Entry 5UJJ (X-ray diffraction, 2.10 A resolution); this record covers chains A and B.

== Chain A (and B) ==
Protein: Tryptophan--tRNA ligase, cytoplasmic
Source organism: Homo sapiens
Notes: EC 6.1.1.2; chain B of this document is another copy of the same molecule, construct and numbering; everything in this record applies to it too
UniProt: P23381 (SYWC_HUMAN); residues 1-471 here = UniProt positions 1-471
Sequence (484 residues; row label = number of the first residue in the row):
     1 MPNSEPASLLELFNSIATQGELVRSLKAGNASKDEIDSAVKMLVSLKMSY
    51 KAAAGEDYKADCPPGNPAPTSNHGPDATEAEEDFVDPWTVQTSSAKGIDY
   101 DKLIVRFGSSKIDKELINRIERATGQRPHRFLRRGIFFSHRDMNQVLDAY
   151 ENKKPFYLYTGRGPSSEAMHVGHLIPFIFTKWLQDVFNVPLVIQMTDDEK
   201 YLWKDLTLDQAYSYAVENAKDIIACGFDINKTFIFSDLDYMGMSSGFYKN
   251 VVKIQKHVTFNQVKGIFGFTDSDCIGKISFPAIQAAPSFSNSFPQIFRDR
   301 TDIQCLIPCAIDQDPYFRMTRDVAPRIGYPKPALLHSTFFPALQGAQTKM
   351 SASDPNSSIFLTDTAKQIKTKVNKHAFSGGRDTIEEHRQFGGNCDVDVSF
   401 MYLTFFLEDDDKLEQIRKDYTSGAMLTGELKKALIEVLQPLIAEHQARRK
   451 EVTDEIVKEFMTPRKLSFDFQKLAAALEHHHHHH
Not modelled in the structure: 1-7, 65-81, 471-484 (chain B: 1-82, 471-484)
Sequence notes: engineered mutation R130 (His in P23381); expression tag (472-484)
Swiss-Prot annotation at these positions:
  - motif: P164 to H173 ('HIGH' region), K349 to S353 ('KMSKS' region)
  - modified residue: K154 (N6-succinyllysine), S351 (Phosphoserine)
  - natural variant: R133 (R133C: In NEDMSBA; uncertain significance), F138 (F138Y: In HMND9; uncertain significance), H257 (H257R: In HMND9; uncertain significance), D314 (D314G: In HMND9; uncertain significance), A333 (A333T: In NEDMSBA; uncertain significance), D419 (D419N: In NEDMSBA; uncertain significance), R448 (R448W: In NEDMSBA; uncertain significance), E455 (E455D: In a breast cancer sample)
Bound ions: Mg2+: G163, S165
Residues lining bound ligands: tryptophanyl-5'amp (TYM): Y159, T160, G161, R162, G163, H170, G172, H173, I175, P176, Q194, T196, E199, K200, Q284, I307, P308, C309, A310, D312, Q313, F317, S337, T338, F339, F340, K349, M350
Reported in the primary citation:
  - mutagenesis - H130R: increased catalytic activity (citing earlier work)
  - mutagenesis - H130R (50-fold): increased binding to EC1-2
  - mutagenesis - H130R: increased binding to VE-cadherin

== How chain A and chain B interact ==
Contacting residue pairs (73):
  D198(A) with Y248(B), hydrogen bond
  Y201(A) with V252(B), hydrophobic; K253(B); K256(B), hydrogen bond (backbone-side chain); H257(B)
  L202(A) with K256(B)
  K204(A) with K256(B), hydrogen bond (backbone-side chain)
  L206(A) with K256(B)
  L208(A) with K249(B); K253(B)
  M241(A) with M241(B); G242(B); Y248(B), hydrophobic
  G242(A) with M241(B); G242(B); M243(B), hydrogen bond (backbone-backbone); S244(B), hydrogen bond (backbone-backbone)
  M243(A) with G242(B), hydrogen bond (backbone-backbone)
  S244(A) with G242(B), hydrogen bond (backbone-backbone)
  Y248(A) with D198(B), hydrogen bond; D237(B); M241(B), hydrophobic; I283(B)
  K249(A) with L208(B); L238(B)
  V252(A) with Y201(B), hydrophobic; L202(B)
  K253(A) with Y201(B); L208(B)
  Q255(A) with C274(B); I275(B); G276(B), hydrogen bond (backbone-backbone)
  K256(A) with Y201(B), hydrogen bond (side chain-backbone); L202(B); K204(B), hydrogen bond (side chain-backbone); C274(B)
  V258(A) with C274(B); I275(B), hydrogen bond (backbone-backbone)
  T259(A) with S272(B); D273(B); C274(B); I275(B)
  F260(A) with F260(B), hydrophobic; D271(B); D273(B), hydrogen bond (backbone-backbone); I275(B); I278(B), hydrophobic
  N261(A) with D271(B), hydrogen bond (backbone-backbone); S272(B)
  K264(A) with D271(B)
  D271(A) with F260(B); N261(B), hydrogen bond (backbone-backbone); K264(B), salt bridge
  S272(A) with T259(B); N261(B)
  D273(A) with T259(B); F260(B), hydrogen bond (backbone-backbone)
  C274(A) with Q255(B); K256(B); V258(B); T259(B)
  I275(A) with Q255(B), hydrogen bond (backbone-backbone); V258(B), hydrogen bond (backbone-backbone); T259(B); F260(B); I278(B), hydrophobic; S279(B), hydrogen bond (backbone-side chain)
  G276(A) with Q255(B), hydrogen bond (backbone-backbone)
  I278(A) with F260(B), hydrophobic; I275(B)
  S279(A) with I275(B), hydrogen bond (side chain-backbone); S279(B), hydrogen bond
  I283(A) with Y248(B)
Other interface residues (no listed pair), chain A (36 interface residues in all): D205, D237, L238, H257, V263, A282
Other interface residues (no listed pair), chain B (38 interface residues in all): D205, L206, D239, S245, V263, A282

== Overview ==
Chain A and chain B form an interface of 36 and 38 residues respectively; the contacts include 22 hydrogen
bonds and 1 salt bridge. Polar pairs include D271(A)-K264(B), D198(A)-Y248(B) and Y201(A)-K256(B). Bound to
chain A: tryptophanyl-5'amp. The paper reports that H130R of chain A increases catalytic activity; H130R of
chain A increases binding to EC1-2.
Both chains are Tryptophan--tRNA ligase, cytoplasmic (Homo sapiens). Entry 5UJJ (Crystal structure of human
H130R tryptophanyl-tRNA synthetase in complex with TrpAMP) was determined by X-ray diffraction (same
publication as 5UJI).
